8YVI - chains H and L of the 15 polymer chains in the assembly; structure by electron microscopy, 2.93 A resolution.

[Chain H]
Molecule: Carboxysome shell vertex protein CsoS4A
Source organism: Halothiobacillus neapolitanus
UniProtKB: O85043 (CSS4A_HALNC); numbering as in UniProt (aligned over 1-83)
Chain sequence (83 residues; numbered 1 to 83; the number before each row is that of its first residue):
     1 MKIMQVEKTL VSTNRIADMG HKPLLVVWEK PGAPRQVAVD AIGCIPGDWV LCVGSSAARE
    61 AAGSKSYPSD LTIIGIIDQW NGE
Unresolved in the structure: 82-83

[Chain L]
Molecule: Major carboxysome shell protein CsoS1A
Source organism: Halothiobacillus neapolitanus
UniProtKB: P45689 (CSOSA_HALNC); residues 1-98 here = UniProt positions 1-98
Chain sequence (98 residues; numbered 1 to 98; the number before each row is that of its first residue):
     1 MADVTGIALG MIETRGLVPA IEAADAMTKA AEVRLVGRQF VGGGYVTVLV RGETGAVNAA
    61 VRAGADACER VGDGLVAAHI IARVHSEVEN ILPKAPQA
Unresolved in the structure: 1-5, 98

[How chain H and chain L interact]
Contacting residue pairs - 6 pairs, chain H then chain L:
  Ile45(H) with Arg83(L); Val84(L); His85(L)
  Pro46(H) with His85(L)
  Asp48(H) with Arg83(L)
  Ile76(H) with Arg83(L)
Other interface residues (no listed pair), chain H (5 interface residues in all): Asp78
Other interface residues (no listed pair), chain L (6 interface residues in all): Thr54, Gly55, Ala82
Interface features reported in the paper:
  - pairs named by the authors: Asp48(H)-Arg83(L)

[Summary]
5 residues of chain H and 6 residues of chain L are in contact. The authors report a contact between Asp48(H)
and Arg83(L).
Chain H is Carboxysome shell vertex protein CsoS4A and chain L is Major carboxysome shell protein CsoS1A, both
from Halothiobacillus neapolitanus; the structure, Cryo-EM structure of carboxysomal midi-shell: icosahedral
assembly from CsoS4A/4B/1A/1B/1C/1D and CsoS2 C-terminal co-expression (T = 13), was determined by electron
microscopy (same publication as 8YVE, 8YVF and 9F0H).
